PDB entry 5CBQ | X-ray diffraction, 2.45 A resolution | chains A and B of the 4 polymer chains in the assembly

# Chain A (and B)
Molecule: Beta-ketothiolase
From: Mycobacterium smegmatis str. MC2 155
Notes: chain B of this document is another copy of the same molecule, construct and numbering; everything in this record applies to it too
UniProt: A0QUH3 (A0QUH3_MYCS2); numbering as in UniProt (aligned over 1-407)
Sequence (413 residues; numbered -5 to 407; the number before each row is that of its first residue; numbers below 1 keep their minus sign (His-5 is residue -5)):
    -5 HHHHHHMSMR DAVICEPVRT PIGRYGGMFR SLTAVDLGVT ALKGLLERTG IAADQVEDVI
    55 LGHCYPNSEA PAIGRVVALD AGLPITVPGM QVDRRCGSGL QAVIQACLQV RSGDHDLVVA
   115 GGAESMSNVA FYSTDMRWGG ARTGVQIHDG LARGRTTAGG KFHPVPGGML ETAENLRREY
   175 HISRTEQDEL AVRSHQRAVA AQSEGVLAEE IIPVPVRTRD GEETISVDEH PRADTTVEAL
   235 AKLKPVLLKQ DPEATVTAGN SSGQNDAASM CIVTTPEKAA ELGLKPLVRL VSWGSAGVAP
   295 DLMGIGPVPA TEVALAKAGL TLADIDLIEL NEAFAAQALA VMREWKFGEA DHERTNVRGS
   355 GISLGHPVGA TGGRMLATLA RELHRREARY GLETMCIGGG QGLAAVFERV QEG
Not modelled in the structure: -5 to 3, 213, 241, 405-407 (chain B: -5 to 3, 212-215, 406-407)
Sequence notes: expression tag (-5 to 0)

# Interface between chain A and chain B
Pairs across the interface - 132 pairs, chain A then chain B:
  Tyr19(A) - Arg131(B)  hydrogen bond
  Tyr19(A) - Trp132(B)  hydrophobic
  Gly20(A) - Trp132(B)
  Arg24(A) - Trp132(B)
  Asp52(A) - Arg88(B)  salt bridge
  Pro60(A) - Pro60(B)
  Ser62(A) - Tyr126(B)
  Ser62(A) - Gly144(B)  hydrogen bond (side chain-backbone)
  Ser62(A) - Gly148(B)
  Ser62(A) - Thr151(B)  hydrogen bond (backbone-side chain)
  Glu63(A) - Tyr126(B)  hydrogen bond
  Glu63(A) - His142(B)  salt bridge
  Glu63(A) - Arg147(B)  salt bridge
  Glu63(A) - Thr151(B)
  Pro65(A) - Arg89(B)
  Pro65(A) - Gly148(B)
  Pro65(A) - Thr151(B)
  Ala66(A) - Asp87(B)  hydrogen bond (backbone-side chain)
  Arg69(A) - Val292(B)  hydrogen bond (side chain-backbone)
  Arg69(A) - Pro294(B)
  Arg69(A) - Gly393(B)  hydrogen bond (side chain-backbone)
  Arg69(A) - Gly394(B)  hydrogen bond (side chain-backbone)
  Arg69(A) - Gln395(B)
  Val70(A) - Ala152(B)
  Leu73(A) - Gly153(B)
  Leu73(A) - Phe156(B)
  Asp74(A) - Gly154(B)
  Asp74(A) - Lys155(B)  hydrogen bond (side chain-backbone)
  Asp74(A) - Phe156(B)
  Ile79(A) - His157(B)
  Ile79(A) - Gly291(B)
  Ile79(A) - Val292(B)  hydrogen bond (backbone-backbone)
  Ile79(A) - Ala293(B)
  Ile79(A) - Pro294(B)
  Thr80(A) - Gly291(B)  hydrogen bond (backbone-backbone)
  Pro82(A) - Arg88(B)
  Pro82(A) - Ser289(B)
  Pro82(A) - Ala290(B)
  Pro82(A) - Gly291(B)
  Pro82(A) - Gln395(B)
  Gly83(A) - Arg88(B)
  Gly83(A) - Gln395(B)  hydrogen bond (backbone-side chain)
  Met84(A) - Val86(B)  hydrophobic
  Met84(A) - Asp87(B)
  Met84(A) - Arg88(B)  hydrogen bond
  Met84(A) - Gln95(B)  hydrogen bond
  Gln85(A) - Gln85(B)  hydrogen bond
  Gln85(A) - Val86(B)
  Gln85(A) - Asp87(B)  hydrogen bond (backbone-backbone)
  Val86(A) - Gln85(B)
  Val86(A) - Val86(B)  hydrophobic
  Asp87(A) - Ala66(B)  hydrogen bond (side chain-backbone)
  Asp87(A) - Met84(B)
  Asp87(A) - Gln85(B)  hydrogen bond (backbone-backbone)
  Arg88(A) - Asp52(B)  salt bridge
  Arg88(A) - Pro82(B)
  Arg88(A) - Gly83(B)
  Arg88(A) - Met84(B)  hydrogen bond
  Arg89(A) - Pro65(B)
  Arg89(A) - Ala66(B)
  Gln95(A) - Met84(B)  hydrogen bond
  Gln95(A) - Gln99(B)
  Gln99(A) - Gln95(B)
  Leu102(A) - Leu102(B)
  Leu102(A) - Ser106(B)
  Leu102(A) - Asp108(B)
  Ser106(A) - Leu102(B)
  Asp108(A) - Trp287(B)  hydrogen bond
  Asp108(A) - Lys311(B)  salt bridge
  His109(A) - Trp287(B)
  His109(A) - Ser289(B)
  Ser121(A) - Arg131(B)
  Ser121(A) - Trp132(B)  hydrogen bond (backbone-side chain)
  Asn122(A) - Thr128(B)
  Val123(A) - Arg131(B)  hydrogen bond (backbone-side chain)
  Ala124(A) - Ser127(B)
  Ala124(A) - Arg131(B)
  Phe125(A) - Tyr126(B)
  Phe125(A) - Ser127(B)  hydrogen bond (backbone-backbone)
  Phe125(A) - Arg131(B)
  Tyr126(A) - Asn61(B)
  Tyr126(A) - Ser62(B)
  Tyr126(A) - Glu63(B)  hydrogen bond
  Tyr126(A) - Ala124(B)  hydrophobic
  Tyr126(A) - Phe125(B)
  Ser127(A) - Ala124(B)
  Ser127(A) - Phe125(B)  hydrogen bond (backbone-backbone)
  Met130(A) - Phe125(B)  hydrophobic
  Arg131(A) - Tyr19(B)  hydrogen bond
  Arg131(A) - Ser121(B)
  Arg131(A) - Val123(B)  hydrogen bond (side chain-backbone)
  Arg131(A) - Ala124(B)
  Arg131(A) - Phe125(B)
  Arg131(A) - Asp143(B)  salt bridge
  Arg131(A) - Gly144(B)
  Arg131(A) - Leu145(B)
  Trp132(A) - Tyr19(B)  hydrophobic
  Trp132(A) - Gly20(B)
  Trp132(A) - Arg24(B)
  Trp132(A) - Ser121(B)  hydrogen bond (side chain-backbone)
  Asp143(A) - Arg131(B)  salt bridge
  Gly144(A) - Ser62(B)  hydrogen bond (backbone-side chain)
  Leu145(A) - Arg131(B)
  Arg147(A) - Ser62(B)
  Arg147(A) - Glu63(B)  salt bridge
  Gly148(A) - Ser62(B)
  Thr151(A) - Ser62(B)  hydrogen bond (side chain-backbone)
  Thr151(A) - Glu63(B)
  Thr151(A) - Pro65(B)
  Ala152(A) - Val70(B)
  Gly153(A) - Leu73(B)
  Gly154(A) - Asp74(B)
  Lys155(A) - Asp74(B)  hydrogen bond (backbone-side chain)
  Phe156(A) - Leu73(B)
  Phe156(A) - Asp74(B)
  His157(A) - Ile79(B)
  Trp287(A) - Asp108(B)  hydrogen bond
  Trp287(A) - His109(B)
  Ser289(A) - Pro82(B)
  Ser289(A) - His109(B)
  Ala290(A) - Pro82(B)
  Gly291(A) - Ile79(B)
  Gly291(A) - Thr80(B)  hydrogen bond (backbone-backbone)
  Val292(A) - Arg69(B)  hydrogen bond (backbone-side chain)
  Val292(A) - Ile79(B)  hydrogen bond (backbone-backbone)
  Pro294(A) - Ile79(B)
  Lys311(A) - Asp108(B)  salt bridge
  Gly393(A) - Arg69(B)  hydrogen bond (backbone-side chain)
  Gly394(A) - Arg69(B)  hydrogen bond (backbone-side chain)
  Gln395(A) - Arg69(B)
  Gln395(A) - Pro82(B)
  Gln395(A) - Gly83(B)  hydrogen bond (side chain-backbone)
Also at the interface, not in a pair above, chain A (71 interface residues in all): Tyr59, Asn61, Ala64, Val81, Gln103, Met120, Thr128, Ile141, His142, Ala293
Also at the interface, not in a pair above, chain B (71 interface residues in all): Glu51, Tyr59, Val81, Gln103, Met120, Asn122, Met130, Ile141

# Overview
The chain A/chain B interface involves 71 residues from each chain, with 39 hydrogen bonds and 9 salt bridges.
Polar contacts include Asp52(A)-Arg88(B), Glu63(A)-His142(B) and Glu63(A)-Arg147(B).
Chain A and chain B are both Beta-ketothiolase (Mycobacterium smegmatis str. MC2 155); the structure, Crystal
structure of a T1-like thiolase from Mycobacterium smegmatis, was determined by X-ray diffraction (same
publication as 4ZRC, 5BYV and 5BZ4).
